PDB entry 6SHB | electron microscopy, 3.07 A resolution | chains A and U of the 39 polymer chains in the assembly

[Chain A]
Protein: CRISPR-associated protein, Cmr5 family
From: Sulfolobus islandicus REY15A
UniProt: F0NDX5 (F0NDX5_SULIR); numbering as in UniProt (aligned over 1-155)
Chain sequence (155 residues; each row starts with the number of its first residue):
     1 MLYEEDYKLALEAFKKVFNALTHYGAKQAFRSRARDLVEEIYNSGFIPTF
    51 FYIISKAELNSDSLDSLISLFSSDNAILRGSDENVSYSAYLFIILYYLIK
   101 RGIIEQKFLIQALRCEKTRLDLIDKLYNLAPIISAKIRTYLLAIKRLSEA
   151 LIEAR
Disordered / not traced: 1-2

[Chain U]
Molecule: Cognate target RNA
Sequence (46 nucleotides; numbered 1 to 46; the number before each row is that of its first residue):
     1 UGUUAAGUCUGGUUUCCCUCCAGGGUAUCUAAGCUUUGAAAAAAAA
Disordered / not traced: 1, 45-46

[Chain A / chain U interface]
Pairs across the interface (22; chain A residue first):
  Arg-31(A) / A22(U)  salt bridge to the phosphate
  Ser-32(A) / C20(U)  phosphate contact
  Ser-32(A) / C21(U)  phosphate contact
  Arg-33(A) / C20(U)  salt bridge to the phosphate
  Arg-35(A) / A22(U)  salt bridge to the phosphate
  Arg-35(A) / G23(U)  salt bridge to the phosphate
  Asp-36(A) / G23(U)  base contact
  Glu-39(A) / G23(U)  base contact
  Tyr-52(A) / C18(U)  sugar contact
  Tyr-52(A) / U19(U)  phosphate contact
  Lys-56(A) / C18(U)  salt bridge to the phosphate
  Lys-56(A) / U19(U)  phosphate contact
  Glu-83(A) / U19(U)  phosphate contact
  Glu-83(A) / C20(U)  phosphate contact
  Tyr-87(A) / U19(U)  hydrogen bond to the phosphate
  Lys-145(A) / G23(U)  hydrogen bond to the sugar
  Lys-145(A) / G24(U)  salt bridge to the phosphate
  Arg-146(A) / G24(U)  salt bridge to the phosphate
  Glu-149(A) / G23(U)  sugar contact
  Ala-154(A) / A22(U)  phosphate contact
  Arg-155(A) / C20(U)  salt bridge to the phosphate
  Arg-155(A) / C21(U)  sugar contact
Interface residues without a listed pair, chain A (16 interface residues in all): Ala-29

[In short]
16 residues of chain A and 7 residues of chain U are in contact; the contacts include 2 hydrogen bonds and 8
salt bridges. Polar contacts include Lys-145(A)/G23(U), Tyr-87(A)/U19(U) and Arg-31(A)/A22(U).
Chain A is CRISPR-associated protein, Cmr5 family (Sulfolobus islandicus REY15A) and chain U is Cognate target
RNA; the structure, Cryo-EM structure of the Type III-B Cmr-beta bound to cognate target RNA and AMPPnP, state
1 ..., was determined by electron microscopy, deposited together with 6S6B, 6S8B, 6S8E, 6S91, 6SH8 and 6SIC.
